PDB entry 9IIG | electron microscopy, 2.60 A resolution | chains D and J of the 24 polymer chains in the assembly

[Chain D (and J)]
Protein: Bacterioferritin
Organism: Shewanella oneidensis MR-1
Notes: EC 1.16.3.1; chain J of this document is another copy of the same molecule, construct and numbering; everything in this record applies to it too
Reference sequence: Q8EHV0 (Q8EHV0_SHEON); residue numbers follow UniProt; this construct covers 1-155
Amino-acid sequence (155 residues; each row starts with the number of its first residue):
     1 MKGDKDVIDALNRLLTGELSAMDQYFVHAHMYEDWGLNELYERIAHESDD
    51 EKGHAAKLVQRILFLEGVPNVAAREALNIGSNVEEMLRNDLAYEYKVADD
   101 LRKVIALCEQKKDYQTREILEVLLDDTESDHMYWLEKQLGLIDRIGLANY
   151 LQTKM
Bound ions: Na+: Asn149, Gln152 (shared with 1 residue of chain E; Asn149(J), Gln152(J) of chain J; 1 residue of chain L)
What the authors report for this chain:
  - catalytic residues: His54, Glu94 (proposed by the authors, not directly observed)

[Interface between chain D and chain J]
Pairs across the interface - 21 pairs, chain D then chain J:
  Tyr133(D) - Glu33(J)
  Tyr133(D) - Asp34(J)
  Lys137(D) - Glu33(J)
  Lys137(D) - Asp34(J)
  Lys137(D) - Gly36(J)
  Leu141(D) - Trp35(J)
  Leu141(D) - Gly36(J)
  Leu141(D) - Leu37(J)  hydrophobic
  Leu141(D) - Met155(J)  hydrophobic
  Arg144(D) - Trp35(J)
  Arg144(D) - Leu151(J)
  Ile145(D) - Ala148(J)
  Ile145(D) - Leu151(J)  hydrophobic
  Ile145(D) - Gln152(J)
  Ile145(D) - Met155(J)  hydrophobic
  Asn149(D) - Ala148(J)
  Asn149(D) - Asn149(J)
  Asn149(D) - Gln152(J)  hydrogen bond (backbone-side chain)
  Gln152(D) - Gln152(J)  hydrogen bond
  Thr153(D) - Gln152(J)
  Thr153(D) - Met155(J)
Other interface residues (no listed pair), chain J (11 interface residues in all): Val83

[Summary]
8 residues of chain D and 11 residues of chain J are in contact, with 2 hydrogen bonds. Polar contacts include
Asn149(D)-Gln152(J) and Gln152(D)-Gln152(J). Asn149(D) and Gln152(D) form the Na+ site. The paper reports
catalytic residues His54(D) and Glu94(D).
Both chains are Bacterioferritin (Shewanella oneidensis MR-1). Entry 9IIG (Cryo-EM structure of
hetero-bacterioferritin SoBfr12 from Shewanella oneidensis) was determined by electron microscopy.
